Entry 7TC9 (electron microscopy, 5.08 A resolution (low resolution: residue-level contacts below are approximate; hydrogen-bond / salt-bridge calls are withheld)); this record covers chains B and H of the 3 polymer chains in the assembly.

== Chain B ==
Molecule: Spike protein S1
Source organism: Homo sapiens
Reference sequence: P0DTC2 (SPIKE_SARS2); residues 332-526 here = UniProt positions 332-526
Chain sequence (195 residues; row label = number of the first residue in the row):
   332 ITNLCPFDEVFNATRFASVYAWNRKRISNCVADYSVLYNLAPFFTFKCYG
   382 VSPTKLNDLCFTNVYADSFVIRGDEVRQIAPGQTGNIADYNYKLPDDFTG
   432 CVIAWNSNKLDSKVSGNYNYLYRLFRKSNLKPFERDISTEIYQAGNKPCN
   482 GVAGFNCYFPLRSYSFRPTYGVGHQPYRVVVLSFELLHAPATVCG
Differences from the reference sequence: conflict D339 (Gly in P0DTC2), L371 (Ser in P0DTC2), P373 (Ser in P0DTC2), F375 (Ser in P0DTC2), N417 (Lys in P0DTC2), K440 (Asn in P0DTC2), S446 (Gly in P0DTC2), N477 (Ser in P0DTC2), K478 (Thr in P0DTC2), A484 (Glu in P0DTC2), R493 (Gln in P0DTC2), S496 (Gly in P0DTC2), R498 (Gln in P0DTC2), Y501 (Asn in P0DTC2), H505 (Tyr in P0DTC2)
Curated features (UniProtKB/Swiss-Prot):
  - region: R403 to D405 (Integrin-binding motif), N448 to F456 (Immunodominant HLA epitope recognized by the CD8+)
  - glycosylation: N343 (N-linked (GlcNAc...) (complex) asparagine)
  - natural variant: D339 (G339D: In strain: Omicron/BA.1, Omicron/BA.2 and 4 more; this construct carries the variant), R346 (R346K: In strain: Mu/B.1.621; R346T: In strain: Omicron/BQ.1.1, Omicron/XBB.1.5 and 1 more), L368 (L368I: In strain: Omicron/XBB.1.5, Omicron/EG.5.1), L371 (S371L: In strain: Omicron/BA.1; this construct carries the variant), P373 (S373P: In strain: Omicron/BA.1, Omicron/BA.2 and 7 more; this construct carries the variant), F375 (S375F: In strain: Omicron/BA.1, Omicron/BA.2 and 7 more; this construct carries the variant), T376 (T376A: In strain: Omicron/BA.2, Omicron/BA.2.12.1 and 5 more), D405 (D405N: In strain: Omicron/BA.2, Omicron/BA.2.12.1 and 6 more), R408 (R408S: In strain: Omicron/BA.2, Omicron/BA.2.12.1 and 6 more), N417 (K417N: In strain: Beta/B.1.351, Omicron/BA.1 and 8 more; this construct carries the variant), K440 (N440K: In strain: Omicron/BA.1, Omicron/BA.2 and 7 more; this construct carries the variant), K444 (K444T: In strain: Omicron/BQ.1.1), 16 further natural variant entries in UniProt
  - mutagenesis: N343 (N343Q: Reduced viral infectivity), L452 (L452R: Increased resistance to neutralizing antibodies. Decreases HLA binding to NF9 epitope. Increased binding affinity to human ACE2), Y453 (Y453F: Decreased HLA binding to NF9 epitope. Increased binding affinity to human ACE2), A475 (A475V: Increased resistance to neutralizing antibodies), V483 (V483A: Increased resistance to neutralizing antibodies), F490 (F490L: Increased resistance to neutralizing antibodies and human covalescent sera neutralization), H519 (H519P: Increased resistance to human covalescent sera neutralization)
Disulfide bonds: C336-C361, C379-C432, C391-C525, C480-C488
Covalently attached groups: N-acetylglucosamine (NAG) linked to N343

== Chain H ==
Molecule: Heavy chain of antibody A19-46.1
Source organism: Homo sapiens
Notes: antibody fragment or engineered binder
Chain sequence (231 residues; numbered 1 to 231; the number before each row is that of its first residue):
     1 QVQLVESGGGVVQPGRSLRLSCAASGFTLSSYGMHWVRQAPGKGLEWVAV
    51 ISYDGSNKYYVDSVKGRFTISRDNSKNTLYLQMNSLRAEDTAVYYCARGW
   101 AYWELLPDYYYGMDVWGQGTTVTVSSASTKGPSVFPLAPSSKSTSGGTAA
   151 LGCLVKDYFPEPVTVSWNSGALTSGVHTFPAVLQSSGLYSLSSVVTVPSS
   201 SLGTQTYICNVNHKPSNTKVDKKVEPKSCDK
Disulfide bonds: C22-C96, C153-C209

== Chain B / chain H interface ==
Contacting residue pairs (6):
  R346(B) - W103(H)
  S349(B) - L105(H)
  Y351(B) - L106(H)
  Y351(B) - P107(H)
  N450(B) - L105(H)
  L452(B) - L105(H)
Other interface residues (no listed pair), chain H (5 interface residues in all): E104
The authors on this interface:
  - epitope / paratope residues, chain B: T345(B)

== In short ==
Chain B and chain H each contribute 5 residues to their interface. Covalently linked N-acetylglucosamine: at
N343(B). UniProt lists 7 mutagenesis sites on chain B. The paper reports the epitope/paratope residue T345(B).
Chain B is Spike protein S1 and chain H is Heavy chain of antibody A19-46.1, both from Homo sapiens; the
structure, Locally refined region of SARS-CoV-2 spike in complex with antibody A19-46.1, was determined by
electron microscopy (same publication as 7TCA).
